7JGS - chains A and I of the 9 polymer chains in the assembly; structure by electron microscopy, 3.20 A resolution.

Chain A:
Protein: Origin recognition complex subunit 1
Organism: Drosophila melanogaster
Reference sequence: O16810 (ORC1_DROME); numbering as in UniProt (aligned over 440-924)
Chain sequence (488 residues; numbered 437 to 924; the number before each row is that of its first residue):
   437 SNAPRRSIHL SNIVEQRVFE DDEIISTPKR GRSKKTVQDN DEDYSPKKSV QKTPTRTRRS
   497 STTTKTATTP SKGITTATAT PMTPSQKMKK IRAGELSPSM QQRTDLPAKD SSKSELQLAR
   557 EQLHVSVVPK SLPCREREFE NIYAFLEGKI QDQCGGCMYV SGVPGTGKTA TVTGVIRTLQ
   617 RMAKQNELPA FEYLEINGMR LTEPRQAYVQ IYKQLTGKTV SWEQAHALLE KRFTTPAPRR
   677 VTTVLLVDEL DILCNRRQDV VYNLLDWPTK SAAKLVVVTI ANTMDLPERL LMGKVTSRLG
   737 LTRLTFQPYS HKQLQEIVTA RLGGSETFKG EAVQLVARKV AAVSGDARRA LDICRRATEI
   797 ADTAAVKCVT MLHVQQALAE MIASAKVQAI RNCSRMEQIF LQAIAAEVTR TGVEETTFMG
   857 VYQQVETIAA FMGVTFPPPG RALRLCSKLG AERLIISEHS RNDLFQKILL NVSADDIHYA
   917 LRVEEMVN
Unresolved in the structure: 437-518, 920-924
Construct notes: expression tag (437-439)
Bound ions: Mg2+: Thr605 (together with ATP)
Ligand contacts:
  - ATP (adenosine-5'-triphosphate), molecule 1: Val561, Val563, Val564, Pro565, Leu568, Pro569, Arg571, Pro600, Gly601, Thr602, Gly603, Lys604, Thr605, Ala606, Asn718, Tyr745, Ile753, Arg757, Ala783, Arg784, Leu787
  - ATP, molecule 2: Tyr698, Lys730, Arg734
Curated features (UniProtKB/Swiss-Prot):
  - binding site (ATP): Val564, Gly598 to Ala606, Glu685, Asn718, Arg784
  - binding site (Mg(2+)): Asp684, Glu685
  - modified residue: Ser533 (Phosphoserine)
Reported in the primary citation:
  - mutagenesis - S657A/Q660A: unchanged binding to DNA
  - catalytic residues: Asp684
  - mutagenesis - D684A: abolished catalytic activity on ATP

Chain I:
Molecule: 60-nt DNA strand
Sequence (60 nucleotides; numbered 36 to 95; the number before each row is that of its first residue):
    36 AAAAAAAAAA AAAAAAAAAA AAAAAAAAAA AAAAAAAAAA AAAAAAAAAA AAAAAAAAAA
Unresolved in the structure: 71-95

How chain A and chain I interact:
Pairs across the interface (6):
  Lys525(A) - DA62(I)  salt bridge to the phosphate
  Arg528(A) - DA61(I)  salt bridge to the phosphate
  Asn691(A) - DA53(I)  phosphate contact
  Arg692(A) - DA52(I)  hydrogen bond to the sugar
  Arg692(A) - DA53(I)  hydrogen bond to the phosphate
  Arg693(A) - DA53(I)  phosphate contact

In short:
Chain A and chain I form an interface of 5 and 4 residues respectively; the contacts include 2 hydrogen bonds
and 2 salt bridges. Polar pairs include Arg692(A)-DA52(I), Arg692(A)-DA53(I) and Lys525(A)-DA62(I). Ligands of
chain A: ATP. The paper reports the catalytic residue Asp684(A); D684A of chain A abolishes catalytic activity
on ATP.
Here chain A is Origin recognition complex subunit 1 (Drosophila melanogaster) and chain I is a 60-nt DNA
strand. Entry 7JGS (Structure of Drosophila ORC bound to poly(dA/dT) DNA and Cdc6 (conformation 2)) was
determined by electron microscopy, deposited together with 7JGR, 7JK2, 7JK3, 7JK4, 7JK5 and 7JK6.
